Entry 4PIR (X-ray diffraction, 3.50 A resolution); this record covers chains B and C of the 10 polymer chains in the assembly.

== Chain B (and C) ==
Protein: 5-hydroxytryptamine receptor 3A
Source organism: Mus musculus
Notes: chain C of this document is another copy of the same molecule, construct and numbering; everything in this record applies to it too
Reference sequence: P23979 (5HT3A_MOUSE); the construct has insertions or renumbered stretches relative to UniProt, so the offset changes along the chain: 1-4 = UniProt 28-31; 6-276 = UniProt 32-302; 278-392 = UniProt 303-417; 399-462 = UniProt 418-481
Amino-acid sequence (456 residues; row label = number of the first residue in the row; note: 6 numbers in that range are skipped by the numbering (no residue carries them; nothing is unmodelled there)):
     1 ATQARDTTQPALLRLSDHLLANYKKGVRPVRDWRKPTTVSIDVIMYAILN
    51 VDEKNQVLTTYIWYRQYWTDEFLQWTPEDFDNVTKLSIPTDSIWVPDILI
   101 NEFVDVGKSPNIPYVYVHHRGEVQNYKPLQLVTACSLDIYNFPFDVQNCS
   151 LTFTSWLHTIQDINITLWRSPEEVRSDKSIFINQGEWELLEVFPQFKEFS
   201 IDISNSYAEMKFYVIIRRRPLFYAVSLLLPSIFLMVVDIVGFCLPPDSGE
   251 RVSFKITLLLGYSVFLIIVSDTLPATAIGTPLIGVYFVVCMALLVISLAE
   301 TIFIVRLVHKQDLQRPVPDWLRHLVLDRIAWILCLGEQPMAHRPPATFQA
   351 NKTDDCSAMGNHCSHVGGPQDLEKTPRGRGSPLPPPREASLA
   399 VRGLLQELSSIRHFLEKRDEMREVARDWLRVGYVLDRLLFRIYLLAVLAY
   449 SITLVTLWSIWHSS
Unresolved in the structure: 1-7, 276-279, 335-392, 459-462 (chain C: 1-7, 276-279, 335-392, 460-462)
Cystine bridges: Cys135-Cys149
Covalently attached groups: N-acetylglucosamine (NAG) linked to Asn82, Asn148, Asn164
Differences from the reference sequence: conflict Ala4 (Glu31 in P23979), Ser461 (Tyr480 in P23979); insertion (5, 277)

== Chain B / chain C interface ==
Residue-residue contacts (102):
  Ala11(B) - Arg31(C)
  Leu12(B) - Val27(C)  hydrophobic
  Leu12(B) - Val30(C)
  Leu12(B) - Trp33(C)  hydrophobic
  Leu13(B) - Phe72(C)  hydrophobic
  Ser16(B) - Val27(C)
  Asp17(B) - Lys24(C)  salt bridge
  Tyr46(B) - Asn101(C)
  Tyr46(B) - Glu102(C)
  Tyr46(B) - Val104(C)  hydrophobic
  Leu49(B) - Asn55(C)  hydrogen bond (backbone-side chain)
  Leu49(B) - Val104(C)  hydrophobic
  Tyr61(B) - Phe103(C)  hydrogen bond (side chain-backbone)
  Tyr61(B) - Val104(C)
  Trp63(B) - Asn101(C)
  Trp63(B) - Trp156(C)  hydrophobic
  Asp81(B) - Trp33(C)  hydrogen bond
  Asp81(B) - Arg34(C)  salt bridge
  Asn82(B) - Trp33(C)
  Lys85(B) - Thr159(C)
  Lys85(B) - Asn205(C)
  Ser87(B) - Gly26(C)
  Ser87(B) - His158(C)  hydrogen bond
  Pro89(B) - Gly26(C)
  Lys108(B) - Asp105(C)
  Lys108(B) - Val106(C)  hydrogen bond (side chain-backbone)
  Ser109(B) - Val106(C)
  Pro110(B) - Val106(C)
  Ile112(B) - Leu99(C)  hydrophobic
  Pro113(B) - Asp97(C)
  Tyr114(B) - Gly26(C)
  Tyr114(B) - Trp94(C)  hydrogen bond
  Tyr114(B) - Val95(C)  hydrogen bond (side chain-backbone)
  Tyr114(B) - Asp97(C)
  Tyr114(B) - Leu157(C)
  Tyr114(B) - His158(C)
  Val115(B) - Leu157(C)
  Tyr116(B) - Leu157(C)
  Tyr116(B) - His158(C)
  Tyr116(B) - Thr159(C)  hydrogen bond (side chain-backbone)
  Tyr116(B) - Asp162(C)  hydrogen bond
  Gln124(B) - Leu157(C)
  Tyr126(B) - Trp156(C)
  Tyr126(B) - Tyr207(C)
  Lys127(B) - Trp156(C)
  Pro128(B) - Trp156(C)
  Gln130(B) - Val104(C)  hydrogen bond (side chain-backbone)
  Gln130(B) - Asp105(C)  hydrogen bond
  Ile182(B) - Ala134(C)  hydrophobic
  Ile182(B) - Ser136(C)
  Asn183(B) - Gln56(C)
  Gln184(B) - Gln56(C)
  Gln184(B) - Leu137(C)
  Glu186(B) - Lys54(C)  salt bridge
  Phe222(B) - Pro274(C)  hydrophobic
  Phe222(B) - Ala275(C)
  Phe233(B) - Ser263(C)
  Phe233(B) - Met291(C)  hydrophobic
  Phe233(B) - Val295(C)  hydrophobic
  Val237(B) - Leu259(C)  hydrophobic
  Val240(B) - Leu298(C)  hydrophobic
  Val240(B) - Ala299(C)  hydrophobic
  Val240(B) - Ile302(C)  hydrophobic
  Cys243(B) - Ile302(C)  hydrophobic
  Cys243(B) - Arg306(C)  hydrogen bond (backbone-side chain)
  Leu244(B) - Val252(C)  hydrophobic
  Leu244(B) - Ile302(C)  hydrophobic
  Leu244(B) - Val305(C)  hydrophobic
  Pro245(B) - Arg306(C)
  Pro245(B) - Gln311(C)
  Asp247(B) - His309(C)
  Asp247(B) - Gln311(C)
  Ser248(B) - His309(C)
  Glu250(B) - Gly249(C)
  Glu250(B) - Val252(C)
  Glu250(B) - Ser253(C)
  Phe254(B) - Ile256(C)  hydrophobic
  Phe254(B) - Leu298(C)  hydrophobic
  Thr257(B) - Ile256(C)
  Thr257(B) - Leu260(C)
  Gly261(B) - Leu260(C)
  Ile268(B) - Ile267(C)  hydrophobic
  Leu402(B) - Leu402(C)
  Leu403(B) - Gly401(C)
  Leu403(B) - Leu402(C)
  Leu403(B) - Glu405(C)
  Leu406(B) - Leu402(C)
  Ser407(B) - Glu405(C)
  Arg410(B) - Glu405(C)  salt bridge
  Arg410(B) - Ser408(C)
  Arg410(B) - Ile409(C)
  Leu413(B) - Phe412(C)  hydrophobic
  Glu414(B) - Phe412(C)
  Asp417(B) - Phe412(C)
  Asp417(B) - Lys415(C)  salt bridge
  Arg420(B) - Asp312(C)  salt bridge
  Arg420(B) - Arg416(C)
  Arg420(B) - Met419(C)
  Glu421(B) - Lys415(C)  salt bridge
  Leu427(B) - Gln311(C)
  Tyr431(B) - Arg306(C)
  Tyr431(B) - Gln311(C)  hydrogen bond
Other interface residues (no listed pair), chain B (63 interface residues in all): Pro10, Asn50, Val83, Phe265, Ile409, Arg424
Other interface residues (no listed pair), chain C (65 interface residues in all): Lys25, Lys108, Leu313, Leu406, Leu413

== In short ==
Chain B and chain C form an interface of 63 and 65 residues respectively; the contacts include 13 hydrogen
bonds and 7 salt bridges. Polar pairs include Asp17(B)-Lys24(C), Asp81(B)-Arg34(C) and Glu186(B)-Lys54(C).
Covalently linked N-acetylglucosamine: at Asn82(B), Asn148(B) and Asn164(B).
Chain B and chain C are both 5-hydroxytryptamine receptor 3A (Mus musculus); the structure, X-ray structure of
the mouse serotonin 5-HT3 receptor, was determined by X-ray diffraction.
